8VDN - chains A and B of the 4 polymer chains in the assembly; structure by X-ray diffraction, 2.39 A resolution.

== Chain A ==
Name: DNA ligase 1
From: Homo sapiens
Notes: EC 6.5.1.1
Reference sequence: P18858 (DNLI1_HUMAN); residues 261-918 here = UniProt positions 261-918
Amino-acid sequence (658 residues; numbered 261 to 918; the number before each row is that of its first residue):
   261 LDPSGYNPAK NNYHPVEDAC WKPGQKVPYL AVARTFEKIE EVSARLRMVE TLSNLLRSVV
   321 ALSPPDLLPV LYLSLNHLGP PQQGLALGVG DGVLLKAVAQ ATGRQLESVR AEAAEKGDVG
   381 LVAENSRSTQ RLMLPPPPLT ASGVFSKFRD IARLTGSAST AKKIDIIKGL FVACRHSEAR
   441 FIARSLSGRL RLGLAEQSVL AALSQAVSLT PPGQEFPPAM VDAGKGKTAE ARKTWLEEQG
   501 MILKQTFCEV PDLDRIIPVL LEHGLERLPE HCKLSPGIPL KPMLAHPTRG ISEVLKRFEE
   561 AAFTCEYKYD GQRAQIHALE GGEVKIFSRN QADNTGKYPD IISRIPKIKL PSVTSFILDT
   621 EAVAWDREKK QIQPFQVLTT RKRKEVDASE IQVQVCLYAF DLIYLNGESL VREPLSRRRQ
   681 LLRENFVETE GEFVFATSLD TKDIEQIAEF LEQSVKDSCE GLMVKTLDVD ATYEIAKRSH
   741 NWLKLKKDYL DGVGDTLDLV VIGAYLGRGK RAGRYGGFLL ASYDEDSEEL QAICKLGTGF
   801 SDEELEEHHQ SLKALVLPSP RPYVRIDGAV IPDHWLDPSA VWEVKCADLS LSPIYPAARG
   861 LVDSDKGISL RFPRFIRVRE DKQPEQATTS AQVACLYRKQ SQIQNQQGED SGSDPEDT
Unresolved in the structure: 386-392, 558-559, 907-918
Sequence notes: engineered mutation Ala346 (Glu in P18858), Ala592 (Glu in P18858)
Ligand contacts: adenosine monophosphate (AMP): Ala545, Glu566, Tyr567, Lys568, Tyr569, Gln572, Arg573, Glu621, Phe660, Met723, Lys725, Trp742, Lys744, Lys746
What the authors report for this chain:
  - binding site for adenosine monophosphate: Lys568, Phe660
  - catalytic residues: Lys568 (citing earlier work)

== Chain B ==
Molecule: Upstream Oligo
Sequence (11 nucleotides; each row starts with the number of its first residue):
     1 GCTGATGCGT G

== How chain A and chain B interact ==
Pairs across the interface (20; chain A residue first):
  Ala346(A) - DC8(B)  phosphate contact
  Leu347(A) - DC8(B)  phosphate contact
  Gly348(A) - DG7(B)  phosphate contact
  Gly348(A) - DC8(B)  hydrogen bond to the phosphate
  Gly350(A) - DG7(B)  phosphate contact
  Asp351(A) - DG7(B)  phosphate contact
  Gly571(A) - DG11(B)  sugar contact
  Gln572(A) - DT10(B)  phosphate contact
  Gln572(A) - DG11(B)  phosphate contact
  Arg573(A) - DG11(B)  hydrogen bond to the phosphate
  Ser588(A) - DT10(B)  hydrogen bond to the phosphate
  Arg589(A) - DG11(B)  phosphate contact
  Asn590(A) - DT10(B)  hydrogen bond to the phosphate
  Ala592(A) - DT10(B)  phosphate contact
  Asn594(A) - DT10(B)  hydrogen bond to the phosphate
  Phe635(A) - DT10(B)  sugar contact
  Phe635(A) - DG11(B)  sugar contact
  Arg643(A) - DG9(B)  base contact
  Arg871(A) - DG11(B)  sugar contact
  Phe872(A) - DG11(B)  base contact
Interface residues without a listed pair, chain A (20 interface residues in all): Val349, Asp570, Glu720

== In short ==
The interface between chain A and chain B involves 20 residues on one side and 5 on the other; the contacts
include 5 hydrogen bonds. Polar contacts include Gly348(A)-DC8(B), Arg573(A)-DG11(B) and Ser588(A)-DT10(B).
Chain A binds adenosine monophosphate. From the paper: the catalytic residue Lys568(A); a binding site for
adenosine monophosphate at Lys568(A) and Phe660(A).
Here chain A is DNA ligase 1 (Homo sapiens) and chain B is Upstream Oligo. Entry 8VDN (DNA Ligase 1 with nick
dG:C) was determined by X-ray diffraction, deposited together with 8VDS, 8VDT, 8VZL and 8VZM.
